7WPR - chains a and M of the 32 polymer chains in the assembly; structure by electron microscopy, 4.39 A resolution (low resolution: residue-level contacts below are approximate; hydrogen-bond / salt-bridge calls are withheld).

== Chain a ==
Protein: von Willebrand factor
From: Homo sapiens
Notes: fragment: D'D3 domain
UniProtKB: P04275 (VWF_HUMAN); numbering as in UniProt (aligned over 764-1241)
Amino-acid sequence (490 residues; each row starts with the number of its first residue):
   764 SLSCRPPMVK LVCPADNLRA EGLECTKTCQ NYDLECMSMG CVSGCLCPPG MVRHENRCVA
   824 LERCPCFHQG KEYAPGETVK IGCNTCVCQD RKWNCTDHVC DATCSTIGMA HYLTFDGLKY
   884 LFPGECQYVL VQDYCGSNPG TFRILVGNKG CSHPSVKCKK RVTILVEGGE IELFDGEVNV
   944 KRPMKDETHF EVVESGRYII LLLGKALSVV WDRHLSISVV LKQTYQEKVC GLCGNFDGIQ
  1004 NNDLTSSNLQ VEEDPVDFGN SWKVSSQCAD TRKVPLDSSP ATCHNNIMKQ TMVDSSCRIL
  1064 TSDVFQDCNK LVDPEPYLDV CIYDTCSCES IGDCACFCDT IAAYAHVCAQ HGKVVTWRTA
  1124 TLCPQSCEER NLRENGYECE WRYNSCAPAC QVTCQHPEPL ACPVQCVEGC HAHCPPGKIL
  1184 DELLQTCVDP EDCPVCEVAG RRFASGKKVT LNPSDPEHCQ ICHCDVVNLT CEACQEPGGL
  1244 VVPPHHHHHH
Unresolved in the structure: 1242-1253
Construct notes: expression tag (1242-1253)
Cystine bridges: C767-C808, C776-C804, C788-C799, C792-C827, C810-C821, C829-C851, C846-C863, C849-C858, C867-C996, C889-C1031, C898-C993, C914-C921, C1046-C1089, C1060-C1084, C1071-C1111, C1091-C1099, C1101-C1126, C1130-C1173, C1149-C1169, C1153-C1165, C1157-C1196, C1177-C1190, C1199-C1227, C1222-C1237, C1225-C1234
Covalent attachments: N-acetylglucosamine (NAG) linked to N857, N1147
Bound ions: Ca2+: D879, N998, D1000, I1002, N1005, D1006
UniProt features mapped onto this chain:
  - region: S764 to E787 (Amino-terminal), R826 to D853 (CX)
  - glycosylation (N-linked (GlcNAc...) asparagine): N857, N1147, N1231
  - natural variant: C788 (C788Y: In VWD2), T791 (T791M: In VWD2), R816 (R816W: In VWD2), R854 (R854Q: In VWD2), C1060 (C1060R: In VWD2), C1149 (C1149R: In VWD1)
  - mutagenesis: C1149 (C1149R: Reduced secretion and increased intracellular retention. Similar phenotype; when associated with S-1169), C1169 (C1169S: Reduced secretion and increased intracellular retention. Similar phenotype; when associated with R-1149)

== Chain M ==
Protein: von Willebrand antigen 2
From: Homo sapiens
Notes: fragment: D1D2 domain
UniProtKB: P04275 (VWF_HUMAN); numbering as in UniProt (aligned over 23-763)
Amino-acid sequence (741 residues; numbered 23 to 763; the number before each row is that of its first residue):
    23 AEGTRGRSST ARCSLFGSDF VNTFDGSMYS FAGYCSYLLA GGCQKRSFSI IGDFQNGKRV
    83 SLSVYLGEFF DIHLFVNGTV TQGDQRVSMP YASKGLYLET EAGYYKLSGE AYGFVARIDG
   143 SGNFQVLLSD RYFNKTCGLC GNFNIFAEDD FMTQEGTLTS DPYDFANSWA LSSGEQWCER
   203 ASPPSSSCNI SSGEMQKGLW EQCQLLKSTS VFARCHPLVD PEPFVALCEK TLCECAGGLE
   263 CACPALLEYA RTCAQEGMVL YGWTDHSACS PVCPAGMEYR QCVSPCARTC QSLHINEMCQ
   323 ERCVDGCSCP EGQLLDEGLC VESTECPCVH SGKRYPPGTS LSRDCNTCIC RNSQWICSNE
   383 ECPGECLVTG QSHFKSFDNR YFTFSGICQY LLARDCQDHS FSIVIETVQC ADDRDAVCTR
   443 SVTVRLPGLH NSLVKLKHGA GVAMDGQDVQ LPLLKGDLRI QHTVTASVRL SYGEDLQMDW
   503 DGRGRLLVKL SPVYAGKTCG LCGNYNGNQG DDFLTPSGLA EPRVEDFGNA WKLHGDCQDL
   563 QKQHSDPCAL NPRMTRFSEE ACAVLTSPTF EACHRAVSPL PYLRNCRYDV CSCSDGRECL
   623 CGALASYAAA CAGRGVRVAW REPGRCELNC PKGQVYLQCG TPCNLTCRSL SYPDEECNEA
   683 CLEGCFCPPG LYMDERGDCV PKAQCPCYYD GEIFQPEDIF SDHHTMCYCE DGFMHCTMSG
   743 VPGSLLPDAV LSSPLSHRSK R
Unresolved in the structure: 23-29, 741-763
Cystine bridges: C35-C162, C57-C200, C65-C159, C210-C255, C225-C250, C237-C275, C257-C263, C265-C291, C295-C329, C304-C325, C308-C321, C312-C348, C331-C342, C350-C372, C367-C384, C370-C379, C388-C524, C410-C559, C418-C521, C432-C440, C570-C613, C584-C608, C595-C633, C615-C621, C623-C648, C652-C687, C661-C683, C665-C679, C669-C707, C689-C701, C709-C731, C729-C738
Covalent attachments: N-acetylglucosamine (NAG) linked to N99, N156
Bound ions: Ca2+ site 1: D47, N164, N166, F168; Ca2+ site 2: D400, N528, N530, D533, D534
UniProt features mapped onto this chain:
  - glycosylation (N-linked (GlcNAc...) asparagine): N99, N156, N211, N666
  - natural variant: R273 (R273W: In VWD1 and VWD3), W377 (W377C: In VWD3), N528 (N528S: In VWD2), G550 (G550R: In VWD2)
Reported in the primary citation:
  - mutagenesis - Y87S: decreased binding to D'D3 monomer
  - mutagenesis - Y87S: unchanged binding to another copy of this molecule

== Chain a / chain M interface ==
Pairs across the interface (78):
  R782(a) - R447(M)
  R782(a) - N453(M)
  Q793(a) - A552(M)
  N794(a) - L555(M)
  D796(a) - R416(M)
  L797(a) - L413(M)
  L797(a) - W553(M)
  L797(a) - K554(M)
  L797(a) - L555(M)
  E798(a) - S424(M)
  E798(a) - R447(M)
  E798(a) - L555(M)
  M800(a) - V426(M)
  M800(a) - T445(M)
  M800(a) - R447(M)
  M800(a) - L455(M)
  F830(a) - S539(M)
  H831(a) - L541(M)
  H831(a) - A542(M)
  H831(a) - E543(M)
  Q832(a) - R545(M)
  Q832(a) - D548(M)
  G833(a) - D548(M)
  C849(a) - L541(M)
  K855(a) - P538(M)
  K855(a) - S539(M)
  W856(a) - S539(M)
  W856(a) - G540(M)
  W856(a) - L541(M)
  C858(a) - L541(M)
  E888(a) - A114(M)
  E888(a) - S115(M)
  E888(a) - Y119(M)
  Q890(a) - M320(M)
  V892(a) - L315(M)
  R906(a) - I317(M)
  R906(a) - N318(M)
  N911(a) - Y119(M)
  K912(a) - Y119(M)
  K912(a) - A133(M)
  K920(a) - K116(M)
  L928(a) - E319(M)
  Q1003(a) - N530(M)
  Q1003(a) - Q531(M)
  Q1003(a) - G532(M)
  N1004(a) - D400(M)
  N1004(a) - G529(M)
  N1004(a) - Q531(M)
  N1011(a) - V351(M)
  N1011(a) - S375(M)
  N1011(a) - Q376(M)
  N1011(a) - W377(M)
  L1012(a) - W377(M)
  L1012(a) - C379(M)
  Q1013(a) - V351(M)
  Q1013(a) - H352(M)
  Q1013(a) - W377(M)
  V1014(a) - R365(M)
  E1016(a) - R597(M)
  E1016(a) - A598(M)
  D1020(a) - S353(M)
  V1027(a) - M320(M)
  S1029(a) - T311(M)
  S1029(a) - Q313(M)
  S1029(a) - S314(M)
  Q1030(a) - P112(M)
  Q1030(a) - E121(M)
  Q1030(a) - T122(M)
  Q1030(a) - E123(M)
  C1031(a) - P112(M)
  C1031(a) - E121(M)
  A1032(a) - P112(M)
  A1032(a) - Y113(M)
  A1032(a) - A114(M)
  L1039(a) - T588(M)
  L1039(a) - L602(M)
  K1073(a) - P544(M)
  L1074(a) - P544(M)
Interface residues without a listed pair, chain a (54 interface residues in all): E787, M802, V842, I844, R854, C889, Q895, Y897, L908, G913, R945, G1001, I1002, E1015, W1025
Interface residues without a listed pair, chain M (62 interface residues in all): H316, G354, L363, N551, H556, P601

== Overview ==
54 residues of chain a face 62 of chain M across their interface. Covalently linked N-acetylglucosamine: at
N857(a) and N1147(a). Covalently linked N-acetylglucosamine: at N99(M) and N156(M). The paper reports that
Y87S of chain M reduces binding to D'D3 monomer; Y87S of chain M leaves binding to another copy of this
molecule unchanged.
Here chain a is von Willebrand factor and chain M is von Willebrand antigen 2, both from Homo sapiens. Entry
7WPR (VWF D'D3 dimer complexed with D1D2 at 4.39 angstron resolution(VWF tube)) was determined by electron
microscopy together with 7WPP, 7WPQ, 7WPS and 7WQT from the same study.
